Entry 8DQV (electron microscopy, 1.52 A resolution); this record covers chains B and D of the 4 polymer chains in the assembly.

[Chain B (and D)]
Protein: Hydrogenase-2, small subunit
Source organism: Mycolicibacterium smegmatis
Notes: EC 1.12.99.6; chain D of this document is another copy of the same molecule, construct and numbering; everything in this record applies to it too
UniProt: I7G634 (I7G634_MYCS2); numbering as in UniProt (aligned over 2-323)
Amino-acid sequence (322 residues; each row starts with the number of its first residue):
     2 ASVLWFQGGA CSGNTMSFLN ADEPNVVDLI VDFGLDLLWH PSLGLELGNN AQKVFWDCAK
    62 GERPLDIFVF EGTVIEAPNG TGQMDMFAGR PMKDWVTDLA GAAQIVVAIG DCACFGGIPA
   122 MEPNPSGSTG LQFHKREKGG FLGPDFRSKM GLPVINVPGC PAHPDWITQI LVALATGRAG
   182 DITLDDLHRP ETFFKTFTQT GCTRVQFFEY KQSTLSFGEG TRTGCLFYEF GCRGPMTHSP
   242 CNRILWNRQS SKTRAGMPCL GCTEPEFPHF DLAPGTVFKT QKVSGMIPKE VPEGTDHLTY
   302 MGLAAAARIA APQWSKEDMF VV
Bound ions: 3Fe-4S cluster Fe site 1: Cys12, Cys113, Cys161; 3Fe-4S cluster Fe site 2: Cys203, Cys226, Cys233; 3Fe-4S cluster Fe site 3: Cys242, Cys260, Cys263
Ligand contacts:
  - 3Fe-4S cluster (F3S), molecule 1: Ala11, Cys12, Ser13, Gly14, Asn15, Glu72, Gly73, Gly111, Asp112, Cys113, Gly160, Cys161, Pro162
  - 3Fe-4S cluster (F3S), molecule 2: Trp167, Thr199, Thr238, Ser240, Cys242, Trp247, Lys253, Cys260, Leu261, Gly262, Cys263, Thr264
  - 3Fe-4S cluster (F3S), molecule 3: Thr199, Gln200, Cys203, Arg205, Val206, Phe209, Cys226, Leu227, Phe228, Cys233, Gly235, Pro236, Thr254
  - menadione (VK3): Phe208, Phe209, Lys212, Gln213, Ser214, Cys226, Phe228, Tyr229, Met287, Pro289, Tyr301, Met302, Ala305, Arg309
What the authors report for this chain:
  - binding site for menadione: Lys212, Tyr229, Tyr301

[How chain B and chain D interact]
Contacting residue pairs - 74 pairs, chain B then chain D:
  Glu24(B) - Gln250(D)  hydrogen bond
  Asp182(B) - Val323(D)
  Glu192(B) - Val322(D)
  Thr193(B) - Val322(D)
  Thr193(B) - Val323(D)
  Lys196(B) - Asp319(D)
  Lys196(B) - Met320(D)
  Lys196(B) - Val322(D)
  Thr197(B) - Met320(D)
  Thr197(B) - Phe321(D)
  Phe198(B) - Gln207(D)
  Phe198(B) - Trp315(D)  hydrophobic
  Gln200(B) - Gln207(D)  hydrogen bond
  Thr201(B) - Thr204(D)
  Thr201(B) - Gln207(D)  hydrogen bond
  Thr201(B) - Met320(D)
  Thr201(B) - Phe321(D)
  Gly202(B) - Gly202(D)
  Gly202(B) - Cys203(D)  hydrogen bond (backbone-backbone)
  Gly202(B) - Thr204(D)
  Gly202(B) - Arg255(D)
  Cys203(B) - Gly202(D)  hydrogen bond (backbone-backbone)
  Thr204(B) - Thr201(D)
  Thr204(B) - Gly202(D)
  Val206(B) - Val206(D)  hydrophobic
  Gln207(B) - Phe198(D)
  Gln207(B) - Gln200(D)  hydrogen bond
  Gln207(B) - Thr201(D)  hydrogen bond
  Phe209(B) - Glu210(D)
  Glu210(B) - Phe209(D)
  Glu210(B) - Glu210(D)
  Glu210(B) - Lys212(D)  salt bridge
  Tyr211(B) - Thr296(D)
  Tyr211(B) - Leu304(D)  hydrophobic
  Lys212(B) - Glu210(D)  salt bridge
  Asn243(B) - Arg255(D)  hydrogen bond (backbone-side chain)
  Arg244(B) - Leu246(D)
  Arg244(B) - Arg255(D)  hydrogen bond (backbone-side chain)
  Leu246(B) - Arg244(D)
  Arg249(B) - Arg249(D)  hydrogen bond (side chain-backbone)
  Arg249(B) - Gln250(D)
  Gln250(B) - Glu24(D)  hydrogen bond
  Gln250(B) - Arg249(D)
  Arg255(B) - Gly202(D)
  Arg255(B) - Asn243(D)  hydrogen bond (side chain-backbone)
  Arg255(B) - Arg244(D)  hydrogen bond (side chain-backbone)
  Arg255(B) - Arg255(D)
  Glu294(B) - Pro313(D)
  Glu294(B) - Trp315(D)  hydrogen bond (backbone-side chain)
  Gly295(B) - Pro313(D)
  Thr296(B) - Tyr211(D)
  Thr300(B) - Ala311(D)
  Leu304(B) - Tyr211(D)  hydrophobic
  Leu304(B) - Leu304(D)  hydrophobic
  Leu304(B) - Ala307(D)
  Leu304(B) - Ala308(D)
  Ala307(B) - Leu304(D)
  Ala308(B) - Leu304(D)
  Ala311(B) - Thr300(D)
  Pro313(B) - Glu294(D)
  Pro313(B) - Gly295(D)
  Trp315(B) - Phe198(D)  hydrophobic
  Trp315(B) - Glu294(D)  hydrogen bond (side chain-backbone)
  Asp319(B) - Lys196(D)
  Met320(B) - Lys196(D)
  Met320(B) - Thr197(D)
  Met320(B) - Thr201(D)
  Phe321(B) - Thr197(D)
  Phe321(B) - Thr201(D)
  Val322(B) - Glu192(D)
  Val322(B) - Thr193(D)
  Val322(B) - Lys196(D)
  Val323(B) - Asp182(D)
  Val323(B) - Thr193(D)
Other interface residues (no listed pair), chain B (41 interface residues in all): Thr184, Asn248
Other interface residues (no listed pair), chain D (41 interface residues in all): Thr184, Asn248

[Summary]
Chain B and chain D each contribute 41 residues to their interface, with 15 hydrogen bonds and 2 salt bridges.
Among the polar pairs are Glu210(B)-Lys212(D), Glu24(B)-Gln250(D) and Gln200(B)-Gln207(D). Chain B binds
menadione and 3 copies of 3Fe-4S cluster. From the paper: a binding site for menadione at Lys212(B), Tyr229(B)
and Tyr301(B).
Chain B and chain D are both Hydrogenase-2, small subunit (Mycolicibacterium smegmatis); the structure, The
1.52 angstrom CryoEM structure of the [NiFe]-hydrogenase Huc from Mycobacterium smegmatis - catalytic dimer
(Huc2S2L), was determined by electron microscopy (same publication as 7UTD, 7UUR and 7UUS).
